PDB entry 2ZJ6 | X-ray diffraction, 2.25 A resolution | chain A

== Chain A ==
Name: Lipase
Source organism: Pseudomonas sp
Notes: EC 3.1.1.3
UniProtKB: Q9RBY1 (Q9RBY1_9PSED); numbering as in UniProt (aligned over 1-617)
Sequence (617 residues; numbered 1 to 617; the number before each row is that of its first residue):
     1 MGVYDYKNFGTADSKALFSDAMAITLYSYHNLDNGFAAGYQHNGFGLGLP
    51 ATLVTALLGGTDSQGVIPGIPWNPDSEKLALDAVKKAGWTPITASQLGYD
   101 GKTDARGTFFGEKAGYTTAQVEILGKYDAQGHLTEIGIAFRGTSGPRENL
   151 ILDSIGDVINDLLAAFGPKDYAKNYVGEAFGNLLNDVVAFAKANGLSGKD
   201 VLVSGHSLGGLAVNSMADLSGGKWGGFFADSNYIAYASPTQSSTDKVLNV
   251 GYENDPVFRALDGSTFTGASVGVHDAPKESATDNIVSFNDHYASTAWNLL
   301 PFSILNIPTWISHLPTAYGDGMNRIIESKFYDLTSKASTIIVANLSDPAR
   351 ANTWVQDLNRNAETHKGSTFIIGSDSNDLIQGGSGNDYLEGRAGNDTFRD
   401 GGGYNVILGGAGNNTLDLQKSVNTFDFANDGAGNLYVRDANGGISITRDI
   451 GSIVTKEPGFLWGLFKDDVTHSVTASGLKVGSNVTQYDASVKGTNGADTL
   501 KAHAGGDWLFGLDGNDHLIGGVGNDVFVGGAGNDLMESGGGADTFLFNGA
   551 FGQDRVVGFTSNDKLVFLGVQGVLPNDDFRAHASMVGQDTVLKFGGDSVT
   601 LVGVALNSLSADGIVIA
Disordered / not traced: 1
Differences from the reference sequence: engineered mutation Ala337 (Asp in Q9RBY1)
Metal / ion sites: Zn2+ site 1: Asp128, His132; Ca2+ site 1: Glu253, Asp275, Asp283, Asn284; Ca2+ site 2: Ser374, Ser376, Asp378, Gly391, Ala393, Asp396; Ca2+ site 3: Gly383, Gly385, Asp387, Asp400, Gly402, Asn405; Ca2+ site 4: Arg392, Gly394, Asp396, Gly409, Ala411, Asn414; Ca2+ site 5: Thr494, Gly496, Asp498, Gly511, Asp513, Asp516; Ca2+ site 6: Leu512, Gly514, Asp516, Gly529, Ala531, Asp534; Zn2+ site 2: His517, Glu537; Ca2+ site 7: Gly521, Gly523, Asp525, Ser538, Gly540, Asp543; Ca2+ site 8: Gly530, Gly532, Asp534, Phe551, Asp554; Ca2+ site 9: Gly541, Thr560, Asn562, Asp563

== Summary ==
Asp128 and His132 coordinate Zn2+ site 1. Glu253, Asp275, Asp283 and Asn284 form the Ca2+ site 1.
Chain A is Lipase (Pseudomonas sp); the structure, Crystal structure of D337A mutant of Pseudomonas sp. MIS38
lipase, was determined by X-ray diffraction, deposited together with 2ZJ7.
